Entry 5XBS (X-ray diffraction, 2.51 A resolution); this record covers chains A and B.

# Chain A (and B)
Name: Peroxiredoxin
Source organism: Aeropyrum pernix (strain ATCC 700893 / DSM 11879 / JCM 9820 / NBRC 100138 / K1)
Notes: EC 1.11.1.15; chain B of this document is another copy of the same molecule, construct and numbering; everything in this record applies to it too
UniProtKB: Q9Y9L0 (TDXH_AERPE); residue numbers follow UniProt; this construct covers 1-250
Chain sequence (250 residues; row label = number of the first residue in the row):
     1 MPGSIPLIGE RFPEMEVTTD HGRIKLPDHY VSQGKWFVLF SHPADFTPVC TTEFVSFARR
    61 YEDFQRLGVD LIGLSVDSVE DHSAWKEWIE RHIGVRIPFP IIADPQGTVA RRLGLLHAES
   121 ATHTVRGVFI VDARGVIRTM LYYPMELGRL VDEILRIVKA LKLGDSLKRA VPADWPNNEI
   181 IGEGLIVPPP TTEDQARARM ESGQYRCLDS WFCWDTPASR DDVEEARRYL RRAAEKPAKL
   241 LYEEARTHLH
Unresolved in the structure: 1, 248-250 (chain B: 1, 119-120, 244-250)
Differences from the reference sequence: engineered mutation Arg-23 (Val in Q9Y9L0), Glu-80 (Phe in Q9Y9L0), Asp-81 (Ser in Q9Y9L0), Ser-83 (Ile in Q9Y9L0), Ala-84 (Lys in Q9Y9L0), Ser-210 (Trp in Q9Y9L0)
Swiss-Prot annotation at these positions:
  - active site: Cys-50 (Cysteine sulfenic acid (-SOH) intermediate)
  - binding site (substrate): Arg-126
  - mutagenesis: Cys-50 (C50S: Abolishes enzyme activity), Cys-207 (C207S: Reduces enzyme activity), Cys-213 (C213S: Abolishes enzyme activity)
Disulfides: Cys-207/Cys-213

# How chain A and chain B interact
Pairs across the interface - 160 pairs, chain A then chain B:
  Pro-2(A) / Ser-4(B)
  Pro-2(A) / Ile-5(B)
  Pro-2(A) / Leu-7(B)
  Pro-2(A) / Glu-10(B)
  Gly-3(A) / Gly-3(B)
  Gly-3(A) / Ser-4(B)
  Gly-3(A) / Ile-5(B)  hydrogen bond (backbone-backbone)
  Gly-3(A) / Leu-7(B)
  Ser-4(A) / Gly-3(B)
  Ser-4(A) / Ser-4(B)
  Ile-5(A) / Pro-2(B)
  Ile-5(A) / Gly-3(B)  hydrogen bond (backbone-backbone)
  Ile-5(A) / Ile-5(B)  hydrophobic
  Leu-7(A) / Pro-2(B)
  Leu-7(A) / Gly-3(B)
  Leu-7(A) / His-117(B)
  Ile-8(A) / Tyr-142(B)  hydrophobic
  Glu-10(A) / Pro-2(B)
  Phe-46(A) / Trp-211(B)
  Thr-47(A) / Trp-211(B)
  Pro-48(A) / Ile-186(B)  hydrophobic
  Pro-48(A) / Pro-189(B)
  Pro-48(A) / Trp-211(B)
  Val-49(A) / Ala-170(B)  hydrophobic
  Val-49(A) / Val-171(B)
  Thr-51(A) / Trp-211(B)
  Thr-51(A) / Phe-212(B)
  Thr-52(A) / Pro-172(B)
  Thr-52(A) / Ala-173(B)  hydrogen bond (side chain-backbone)
  Thr-52(A) / Asn-178(B)
  Thr-52(A) / Ile-180(B)
  Thr-52(A) / Phe-212(B)
  Glu-53(A) / Ala-173(B)
  Val-55(A) / Ile-180(B)  hydrophobic
  Ser-56(A) / Ala-173(B)
  Ser-56(A) / Asp-174(B)  hydrogen bond
  Ser-56(A) / Glu-179(B)
  Arg-59(A) / Glu-179(B)  salt bridge
  Arg-60(A) / Asp-174(B)  salt bridge
  Arg-60(A) / Glu-179(B)  salt bridge
  Trp-88(A) / Leu-208(B)
  Trp-88(A) / Asp-209(B)  hydrogen bond
  Trp-88(A) / Trp-211(B)
  His-92(A) / Leu-208(B)
  His-117(A) / Leu-7(B)
  Arg-138(A) / Pro-144(B)
  Arg-138(A) / Glu-146(B)  salt bridge
  Thr-139(A) / Tyr-142(B)
  Thr-139(A) / Pro-144(B)
  Met-140(A) / Tyr-142(B)  hydrogen bond (backbone-backbone)
  Leu-141(A) / Met-140(B)
  Tyr-142(A) / Ile-8(B)
  Tyr-142(A) / Thr-139(B)
  Tyr-142(A) / Met-140(B)  hydrogen bond (backbone-backbone)
  Tyr-142(A) / Tyr-142(B)  hydrophobic
  Tyr-143(A) / Ile-8(B)
  Tyr-143(A) / Leu-141(B)  hydrophobic
  Tyr-143(A) / Glu-153(B)  hydrogen bond
  Tyr-143(A) / Ile-157(B)
  Pro-144(A) / Arg-138(B)
  Pro-144(A) / Thr-139(B)
  Pro-144(A) / Leu-161(B)  hydrophobic
  Glu-146(A) / Arg-138(B)  salt bridge
  Glu-146(A) / Leu-161(B)
  Glu-146(A) / Ala-170(B)
  Glu-146(A) / Val-171(B)  hydrogen bond (backbone-backbone)
  Leu-147(A) / Ile-157(B)  hydrophobic
  Leu-147(A) / Ala-160(B)  hydrophobic
  Leu-147(A) / Val-171(B)
  Gly-148(A) / Arg-156(B)  hydrogen bond (backbone-side chain)
  Gly-148(A) / Val-171(B)  hydrogen bond (backbone-backbone)
  Gly-148(A) / Ala-173(B)
  Arg-149(A) / Arg-156(B)
  Arg-149(A) / Ala-173(B)
  Arg-149(A) / Asp-174(B)  hydrogen bond (backbone-backbone)
  Leu-150(A) / Glu-153(B)
  Leu-150(A) / Arg-156(B)
  Leu-150(A) / Asp-174(B)
  Val-151(A) / Asp-174(B)  hydrogen bond (backbone-side chain)
  Glu-153(A) / Tyr-143(B)  hydrogen bond
  Glu-153(A) / Leu-150(B)
  Arg-156(A) / Gly-148(B)  hydrogen bond (side chain-backbone)
  Arg-156(A) / Leu-150(B)
  Ile-157(A) / Tyr-143(B)  hydrophobic
  Ile-157(A) / Leu-147(B)  hydrophobic
  Ala-160(A) / Leu-147(B)  hydrophobic
  Leu-161(A) / Leu-147(B)  hydrophobic
  Ala-170(A) / Val-49(B)  hydrophobic
  Ala-170(A) / Glu-146(B)
  Val-171(A) / Glu-146(B)  hydrogen bond (backbone-backbone)
  Val-171(A) / Leu-147(B)
  Val-171(A) / Gly-148(B)  hydrogen bond (backbone-backbone)
  Pro-172(A) / Thr-52(B)
  Ala-173(A) / Thr-52(B)  hydrogen bond (backbone-side chain)
  Ala-173(A) / Glu-53(B)
  Ala-173(A) / Gly-148(B)
  Ala-173(A) / Arg-149(B)
  Asp-174(A) / Ser-56(B)  hydrogen bond
  Asp-174(A) / Arg-149(B)  hydrogen bond (backbone-backbone)
  Asp-174(A) / Leu-150(B)
  Asp-174(A) / Val-151(B)  hydrogen bond (side chain-backbone)
  Asn-177(A) / Ala-233(B)  hydrogen bond (side chain-backbone)
  Asn-177(A) / Ala-234(B)  hydrogen bond (side chain-backbone)
  Asn-177(A) / Glu-235(B)  hydrogen bond (side chain-backbone)
  Asn-177(A) / Lys-236(B)
  Asn-178(A) / Thr-52(B)
  Asn-178(A) / Pro-237(B)
  Asn-178(A) / Leu-240(B)
  Glu-179(A) / Ser-56(B)
  Glu-179(A) / Arg-59(B)
  Glu-179(A) / Arg-60(B)  salt bridge
  Glu-179(A) / Leu-240(B)
  Glu-179(A) / Leu-241(B)  hydrogen bond (backbone-backbone)
  Ile-180(A) / Val-55(B)  hydrophobic
  Ile-180(A) / Ile-93(B)  hydrophobic
  Ile-180(A) / Leu-240(B)
  Ile-180(A) / Leu-241(B)
  Ile-180(A) / Tyr-242(B)  hydrogen bond (backbone-backbone)
  Ile-181(A) / Leu-240(B)
  Gly-182(A) / Leu-240(B)
  Ile-186(A) / Pro-48(B)  hydrophobic
  Ile-186(A) / Val-49(B)  hydrophobic
  Pro-189(A) / Pro-48(B)
  Arg-206(A) / Tyr-242(B)
  Leu-208(A) / Trp-88(B)  hydrophobic
  Leu-208(A) / Tyr-242(B)  hydrophobic
  Asp-209(A) / Trp-88(B)  hydrogen bond
  Trp-211(A) / Phe-46(B)
  Trp-211(A) / Thr-47(B)
  Trp-211(A) / Pro-48(B)
  Trp-211(A) / Thr-51(B)
  Trp-211(A) / Trp-85(B)
  Trp-211(A) / Trp-88(B)
  Phe-212(A) / Pro-48(B)  hydrophobic
  Trp-214(A) / Tyr-242(B)  hydrophobic
  Arg-227(A) / Lys-236(B)
  Leu-230(A) / Ala-233(B)
  Leu-230(A) / Ala-234(B)
  Arg-231(A) / Ala-234(B)
  Ala-233(A) / Asn-177(B)  hydrogen bond (backbone-side chain)
  Ala-233(A) / Leu-230(B)
  Ala-234(A) / Asn-177(B)  hydrogen bond (backbone-side chain)
  Ala-234(A) / Arg-227(B)
  Ala-234(A) / Leu-230(B)  hydrophobic
  Ala-234(A) / Arg-231(B)
  Ala-234(A) / Ala-234(B)  hydrophobic
  Glu-235(A) / Asn-177(B)
  Lys-236(A) / Asn-177(B)
  Lys-236(A) / Glu-183(B)  salt bridge
  Lys-236(A) / Arg-227(B)
  Pro-237(A) / Asn-177(B)
  Pro-237(A) / Asn-178(B)
  Leu-240(A) / Glu-179(B)
  Leu-240(A) / Ile-180(B)
  Leu-241(A) / Glu-179(B)  hydrogen bond (backbone-backbone)
  Leu-241(A) / Ile-180(B)
  Tyr-242(A) / Ile-180(B)  hydrogen bond (backbone-backbone)
  Tyr-242(A) / Arg-206(B)
  Tyr-242(A) / Leu-208(B)  hydrophobic
  Tyr-242(A) / Trp-214(B)  hydrophobic
Interface residues without a listed pair, chain A (73 interface residues in all): Trp-85, Ile-93, Cys-207, Lys-239
Interface residues without a listed pair, chain B (76 interface residues in all): His-92, Thr-124, Asp-152, Pro-176, Ile-181, Gly-182, Lys-239

# In short
The interface between chain A and chain B involves 73 residues on one side and 76 on the other; the contacts
include 31 hydrogen bonds and 7 salt bridges. Polar contacts include Arg-59(A)/Glu-179(B),
Arg-60(A)/Asp-174(B) and Arg-60(A)/Glu-179(B).
Both chains are Peroxiredoxin (Aeropyrum pernix (strain ATCC 700893 / DSM 11879 / JCM 9820 / NBRC 100138 /
K1)). Entry 5XBS (Peroxiredoxin from Aeropyrum pernix (6m mutant)) was determined by X-ray diffraction (same
publication as 5XBQ and 5XBR).
